9ION - chains B and D of the 4 polymer chains in the assembly; structure by electron microscopy, 3.27 A resolution.

# Chain B (and D)
Protein: cUMP-AMP-activated phospholipase
Organism: Escherichia coli
Notes: EC 3.1.1.32; chain D of this document is another copy of the same molecule, construct and numbering; everything in this record applies to it too
UniProtKB: Q6XGD4 (CAPE_ECOLX); residues 1-320 here = UniProt positions 1-320
Chain sequence (320 residues; numbered 1 to 320; the number before each row is that of its first residue):
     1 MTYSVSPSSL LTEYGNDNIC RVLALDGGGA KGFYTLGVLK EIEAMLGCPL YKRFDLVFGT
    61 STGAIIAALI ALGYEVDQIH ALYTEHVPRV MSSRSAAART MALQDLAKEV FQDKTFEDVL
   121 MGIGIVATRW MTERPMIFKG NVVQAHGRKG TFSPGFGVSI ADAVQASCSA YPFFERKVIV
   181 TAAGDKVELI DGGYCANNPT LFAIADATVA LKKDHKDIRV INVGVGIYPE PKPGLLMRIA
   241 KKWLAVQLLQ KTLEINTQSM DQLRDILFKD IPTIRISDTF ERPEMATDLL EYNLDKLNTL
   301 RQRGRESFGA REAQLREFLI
Unresolved in the structure: 1-12, 232-242 (chain D: 1-7, 232-241)
Swiss-Prot annotation at these positions:
  - motif: G27 to G32 (GXGXXG), G59 to G63 (GXSXG), D191 to G193 (DGA/G)
  - active site: S61 (Nucleophile), D191 (Proton acceptor)
Small-molecule neighbours: 3'3'-cUMP-AMP (A1AEP): R129, P135, M136, I137, F138, K139, A145, H146, G147, R148, T151, F152, S153, P154, G155, F156, F202, A205, D206

# How chain B and chain D interact
Contacting residue pairs (24; chain B residue first):
  R129(B) - E306(D)  salt bridge
  M131(B) - M285(D)  hydrophobic
  M131(B) - T299(D)
  M131(B) - R303(D)
  T132(B) - R303(D)
  T132(B) - E306(D)
  E133(B) - R282(D)  salt bridge
  G147(B) - E312(D)
  R148(B) - E41(D)
  R148(B) - E312(D)  hydrogen bond (backbone-side chain)
  T151(B) - K40(D)
  T151(B) - E41(D)  hydrogen bond
  T151(B) - A44(D)
  A183(B) - R301(D)  hydrogen bond (backbone-side chain)
  G184(B) - N298(D)  hydrogen bond (backbone-side chain)
  G184(B) - R301(D)  hydrogen bond (backbone-side chain)
  D185(B) - N298(D)
  D185(B) - R301(D)  salt bridge
  D185(B) - Q302(D)
  D185(B) - R305(D)  salt bridge
  K186(B) - D295(D)  salt bridge
  K186(B) - N298(D)
  K186(B) - Q302(D)
  V187(B) - Q302(D)
Interface residues without a listed pair, chain B (13 interface residues in all): G150
Interface residues without a listed pair, chain D (15 interface residues in all): G309

# In short
Chain B and chain D form an interface of 13 and 15 residues respectively; the contacts include 5 hydrogen
bonds and 5 salt bridges. Polar pairs include R129(B)-E306(D), E133(B)-R282(D) and D185(B)-R301(D). Chain B
binds 3'3'-cUMP-AMP. UniProt lists active-site residues S61(B) and D191(B) on chain B.
Both chains are cUMP-AMP-activated phospholipase (Escherichia coli). Entry 9ION (Cryo-EM structure of cUA
bound CapE filament) was determined by electron microscopy, deposited together with 9IOM, 9IOP and 9IOQ.
